PDB entry 1JOM | X-ray diffraction, 1.90 A resolution | chain A

[Chain A]
Molecule: Dihydrofolate reductase
From: Escherichia coli
Notes: EC 1.5.1.3
Reference sequence: P0ABQ4 (DYR_ECOLI); residue numbers follow UniProt; this construct covers 1-159
Sequence (159 residues; numbered 1 to 159; the number before each row is that of its first residue):
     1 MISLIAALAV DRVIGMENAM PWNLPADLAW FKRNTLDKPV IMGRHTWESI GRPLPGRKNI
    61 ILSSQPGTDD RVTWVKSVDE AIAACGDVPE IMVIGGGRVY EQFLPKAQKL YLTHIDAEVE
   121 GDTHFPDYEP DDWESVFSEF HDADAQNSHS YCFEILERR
Differences from the reference sequence: conflict Asp37 (Asn in P0ABQ4)
Ion coordination: Ca2+: Glu17, Met20 (together with ethanol)
Residues lining bound ligands: 6S-folinic acid (FFO; N-[4-({[(6S)-2-amino-5-formyl-4-oxo-3,4,5,6,7,8-hexahydropteridin-6-yl]methyl}amino)benzoyl]-L-glutamic acid): Ile5, Ala6, Ala7, Gly15, Met16, Glu17, Asp27, Leu28, Trp30, Phe31, Lys32, Thr35, Thr46, Ile50, Leu54, Pro55, Arg57, Ile94, Tyr100, Thr113
UniProt features mapped onto this chain:
  - binding site (substrate): Ile5, Asp27, Arg52, Arg57, Thr113
  - binding site (NADP(+)): Ala7, Val13 to Ala19, His45, Thr46, Ser63, Ser64, Lys76, Gly95 to Gln102

[In short]
Ligands of chain A: 6S-folinic acid. Glu17 and Met20 coordinate Ca2+. UniProt lists 5 substrate-binding
residues and 21 NADP+-binding residues.
Chain A is Dihydrofolate reductase (Escherichia coli); the structure, The crystal structure of the binary
complex between folinic acid (leucovorin) and E. coli dihydrofolate reductase, was determined by X-ray
diffraction together with 1JOL from the same study.
